6WMP - chains A and C of the 8 polymer chains in the assembly; structure by electron microscopy, 2.98 A resolution.

# Chain A
Name: DNA-directed RNA polymerase subunit alpha 1
From: Francisella tularensis subsp. holarctica (strain LVS)
Notes: EC 2.7.7.6
UniProt: Q2A5E5 (RPOA1_FRATH); residues 1-323 here = UniProt positions 1-323
Chain sequence (323 residues; each row starts with the number of its first residue):
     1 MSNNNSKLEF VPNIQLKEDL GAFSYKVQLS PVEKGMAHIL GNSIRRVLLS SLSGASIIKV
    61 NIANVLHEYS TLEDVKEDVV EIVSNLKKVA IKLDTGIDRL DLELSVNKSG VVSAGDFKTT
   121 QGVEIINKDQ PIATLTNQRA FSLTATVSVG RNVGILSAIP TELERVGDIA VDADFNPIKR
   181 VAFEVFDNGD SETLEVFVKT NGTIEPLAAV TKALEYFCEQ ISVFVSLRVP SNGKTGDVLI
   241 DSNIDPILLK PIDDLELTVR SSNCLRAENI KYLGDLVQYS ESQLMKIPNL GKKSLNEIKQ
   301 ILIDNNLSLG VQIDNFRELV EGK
Not modelled in the structure: 1-5, 231-323

# Chain C
Name: DNA-directed RNA polymerase subunit beta
From: Francisella tularensis subsp. holarctica (strain LVS)
Notes: EC 2.7.7.6
UniProt: Q2A1M7 (RPOB_FRATH); residues 1-1358 here = UniProt positions 1-1358
Chain sequence (1358 residues; numbered 1 to 1358; the number before each row is that of its first residue):
     1 MSYSYAEKKR IRKEFGVLPH ILDVPYLLSI QTESYKKFLT VDAAKGRLHS GLEIVLKQSF
    61 PVESKNGQYE LHYVDYQIGE PTFDETECQV RGATYDAPLN VKLRLVVYNK DALPNEKIVE
   121 DIREEYVYMG DIPLMTTNGT FIINGTERVV VSQLHRSPGA FFSKDDSEEG AFSARIIPYR
   181 GSWLDFEFDS KGIIWARIDR KRKFCATVIL KALGYTQEQI LENFSESKTI TFNSKGFALR
   241 LDNLSNMKGE LLKFDIVDAQ DNVIVKKNKK LTSRDVKKIK DAGVDSVAID FDLVSTLRVA
   301 KDIVNEATGE VIAYANDDVT ESLLKSCVEV GMLELEVIDF ITTERGRYIS DTLKYDLTRN
   361 TDEALVEIYK VLRPGDPPAA ASVKALFEGL FFIESRYSLS DIGRMKLNAR LGSDKVSKDI
   421 YTLENSDIVG VIEELINIRD GKGKVDDIDH LGNRRVRSVG EMVENQFRIG LYRVEKGIRE
   481 SMSLVHKDKL MPKDIVNSKP ITAAIKEFFT SGALSQFMDQ DNPLSEVTHK RRISALGPGG
   541 LSRDRAGFEV RDVHATHYGR LCPIETPEGP NIGLINSLAS YARVNDYGFL EAPYRKVVDG
   601 KVTDEIEYLS AIDEDNYVIA QASTKLDENN HFVEDIIQCR SGGEAIFTES SRVQYMDVSA
   661 KQMVSAAAAL IPFLEHDDAN RVLMGANMQR QAVPTLKSEK PLVGTGMEKI VARDSGNCII
   721 ARNVGEVAEV DSNRIVIKVD TEKSQTSNLV DIYSLTKFKR SNKNTCINQR PIVNVGDKVE
   781 AGDILADGFA TDFGELSLGH NLMVAFMPWN GYNFEDSILL SERIVKDDKY TSIHIEEFTC
   841 VARDTKLGPE EITADIPNVS ESSLAKLDES GIVHIGANVE AGDILVAKIT PKAEQQLTPE
   901 ERLLRAIFNE KASNVVDSSL RMPSGTSGTV INVQVFENDK GGKSKRALKI EKELIDKARK
   961 DFDEEFAVIE SVVKSSIEQE VVGAKIQKAK GLKKGAILTK EFLATLPLSK WLEISFEDEK
  1021 LEEKVQNARE YYEEAKIAID AKFEAKKKSI TQSNELSPGV LKTVKVFVAI KKRIQPGDKM
  1081 AGRHGNKGVV SRVLPVEDMP YMEDGTPVDV CLNPLGIPSR MNIGQILEAH LGLASYGLGK
  1141 KIEKTLEKTR KAAELRKTLE EVYNSVGDKK VNLEALNDEE ILTLCDNLKG GVPIATPVFD
  1201 GAKEEDIKSL LKIGGFATNG QMKLFDGRTG KPFDRHVTVG YMYMLKLDHL VDDKMHARST
  1261 GSYSLVTQQP LGGKAQFGGQ RFGEMEVWAL QAYGAAYTLR EMLTVKSDDI AGRSKMYKNI
  1321 VDGKLTMNVD VPESFNVLRN EVRALGIDMD FDYSSEEE
Not modelled in the structure: 224-344, 984-1022, 1357-1358

# How chain A and chain C interact
Contacting residue pairs (51; chain A residue first):
  Ala22(A) - Glu1147(C)
  His38(A) - Thr1229(C)
  His38(A) - Gly1230(C)
  Asn42(A) - Arg1228(C)
  Asn42(A) - Thr1229(C)  hydrogen bond (side chain-backbone)
  Asn42(A) - Gly1230(C)
  Arg45(A) - Tyr1101(C)
  Arg45(A) - Gly1105(C)
  Arg46(A) - Glu1097(C)  salt bridge
  Arg46(A) - Asp1098(C)  salt bridge
  Arg46(A) - Gly1227(C)  hydrogen bond (side chain-backbone)
  Arg46(A) - Arg1228(C)
  Leu49(A) - Glu1097(C)
  Ser50(A) - Glu1097(C)
  Leu66(A) - Ile875(C)
  His67(A) - Ile875(C)
  His67(A) - Gly876(C)
  His67(A) - Ile931(C)
  Glu68(A) - Lys1071(C)  salt bridge
  Tyr69(A) - Phe758(C)
  Tyr69(A) - Ile833(C)  hydrophobic
  Tyr69(A) - Thr929(C)
  Tyr69(A) - Ile931(C)  hydrophobic
  Ser70(A) - Phe758(C)
  Thr71(A) - Ser732(C)
  Thr71(A) - Asn733(C)
  Thr71(A) - Lys757(C)
  Asp74(A) - Asp731(C)
  Val75(A) - Asp731(C)
  Val75(A) - Ser732(C)  hydrogen bond (backbone-backbone)
  Lys76(A) - Val730(C)
  Lys76(A) - Val773(C)  hydrogen bond (side chain-backbone)
  Lys76(A) - Asn774(C)
  Glu77(A) - Ser732(C)  hydrogen bond (backbone-side chain)
  Asp78(A) - Lys757(C)  salt bridge
  Asp78(A) - Phe758(C)
  Asp78(A) - Arg770(C)  salt bridge
  Val80(A) - Arg770(C)
  Val80(A) - Lys1071(C)
  Glu81(A) - Arg770(C)  salt bridge
  Lys87(A) - Asp828(C)  salt bridge
  Thr136(A) - Val730(C)  hydrogen bond (side chain-backbone)
  Ile155(A) - Val825(C)  hydrophobic
  Leu163(A) - Asn878(C)
  Asp172(A) - Arg1073(C)  salt bridge
  Asp174(A) - Arg823(C)  salt bridge
  Asp174(A) - Lys826(C)
  Arg180(A) - Asp1104(C)  hydrogen bond (side chain-backbone)
  Arg180(A) - Gly1105(C)
  Arg180(A) - Thr1106(C)
  Val181(A) - Gly1105(C)
Other interface residues (no listed pair), chain A (33 interface residues in all): Leu72, Glu73, Asn152, Ala182, Phe183
Other interface residues (no listed pair), chain C (42 interface residues in all): Pro771, Ile772, Val775, Glu822, Val930, Ala1069, Ile1070, Val1096, Glu1103, Lys1231

# In short
33 residues of chain A face 42 of chain C across their interface; the contacts include 7 hydrogen bonds and 9
salt bridges. Among the polar pairs are Arg46(A)-Glu1097(C), Arg46(A)-Asp1098(C) and Glu68(A)-Lys1071(C).
Chain A is DNA-directed RNA polymerase subunit alpha 1 and chain C is DNA-directed RNA polymerase subunit
beta, both from Francisella tularensis subsp. holarctica (strain LVS); the structure, F. tularensis
RNAPs70-iglA DNA complex, was determined by electron microscopy together with 6WMU from the same study.
